PDB entry 1Y0T | X-ray diffraction, 2.14 A resolution | chains A and D of the 4 polymer chains in the assembly

Chain A:
Name: Hemoglobin alpha chain
From: Homo sapiens
UniProt: P69905 (HBA_HUMAN); residues 1-141 here = UniProt positions 1-141
Sequence (141 residues; each row starts with the number of its first residue):
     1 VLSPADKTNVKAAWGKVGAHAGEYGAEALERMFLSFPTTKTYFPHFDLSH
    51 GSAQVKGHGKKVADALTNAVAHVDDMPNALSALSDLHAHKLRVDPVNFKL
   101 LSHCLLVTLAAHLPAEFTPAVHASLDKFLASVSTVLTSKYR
Curated features (UniProtKB/Swiss-Prot):
  - site: Lys61 (Not glycated)
  - natural variant: Asp6 (A6D: In J-Toronto; this construct carries the variant), Ala13 (A13D: In J-Paris 1/J-Aljezur), Glu27 (A27E: In Shenyang; this construct carries the variant), Lys61 (K61N: In Zambia; deletion: In Clinic), Asp64 (A64D: In Pontoise; this construct carries the variant), Asp75 (D75A: In Lille; D75G: In Chapel Hill; D75N: In G-Pest), Ala111 (A111D: In Petah Tikva)
Ion coordination: heme Fe near His87 (its only coordinating residue here)
Ligand contacts: heme (HEM): Met32, Thr39, Tyr42, Phe43, His45, Phe46, His58, Lys61, Val62, Ala65, Leu66, Leu83, Leu86, His87, Leu91, Val93, Asn97, Phe98, Leu101, Val132, Ser133, Leu136

Chain D:
Name: Hemoglobin beta chain
From: Homo sapiens
UniProt: P68871 (HBB_HUMAN); residues 1-146 here = UniProt positions 1-146
Sequence (146 residues; row label = number of the first residue in the row):
     1 MHLTPEEKSAVTALWGKVNVDEVGGEALGRLLVVYPWTQRFFESFGDLST
    51 PDAVMGNPKVKAHGKKVLGAFSDGLAHLDNLKGTFATLSELHCDKLHVDP
   101 ENFRLLGNVLVCVLAHHFGKEFTPPVQAAYQKVVAGVANALAHKYH
Construct notes: engineered mutation Met1 (Val in P68871)
Curated features (UniProtKB/Swiss-Prot):
  - natural variant: Leu3 (H3L: In Graz; this construct carries the variant), Glu7 (E7A: In G-Makassar; E7K: In Hb C; E7Q: In Machida; E7V: In SKCA), Lys8 (E8K: In G-Siriraj; this construct carries the variant), Val11 (A11V: In Iraq-Halabja; this construct carries the variant), Gly16 (W16G: In Randwick; this construct carries the variant), Val23 (E23V: In D-Granada; this construct carries the variant), Gly24 (V24G: In Miyashiro; this construct carries the variant), Gly25 (G25D: In Moscva; G25R: In Riverdale-Bronx; G25V: In Savannah), Leu32 (L32P: In Yokohama), Val33 (L33V: In Muscat; this construct carries the variant), Arg40 (Q40R: In Tianshui; this construct carries the variant), Phe42 (F42Y: In Mequon; deletion: In Bruxelles), 11 further natural variant entries in UniProt
Ion coordination: heme Fe near His92 (its only coordinating residue here)
Ligand contacts: heme (HEM): Leu31, Thr38, Phe41, Phe42, Phe45, His63, Lys66, Val67, Ala70, Phe71, Phe85, Leu88, Leu91, His92, Leu96, Val98, Asn102, Phe103, Leu106, Val137, Leu141

Interface between chain A and chain D:
Contacting residue pairs - 26 pairs, chain A then chain D:
  Pro37(A) - His146(D)
  Thr38(A) - Pro100(D)
  Lys40(A) - His146(D)  hydrogen bond (side chain-backbone)
  Thr41(A) - His97(D)
  Thr41(A) - Asp99(D)
  Thr41(A) - Tyr145(D)
  Tyr42(A) - Arg40(D)
  Tyr42(A) - Asp99(D)  hydrogen bond
  Pro44(A) - His97(D)
  Leu91(A) - Arg40(D)  hydrogen bond (backbone-side chain)
  Arg92(A) - Trp37(D)
  Arg92(A) - Arg40(D)  hydrogen bond (backbone-side chain)
  Arg92(A) - Glu43(D)  salt bridge
  Asp94(A) - Trp37(D)  hydrogen bond
  Asp94(A) - Asp99(D)
  Asp94(A) - Glu101(D)
  Asp94(A) - Leu105(D)
  Pro95(A) - Trp37(D)
  Val96(A) - Glu101(D)
  Asn97(A) - Asp99(D)
  Tyr140(A) - Pro36(D)
  Tyr140(A) - Trp37(D)  hydrophobic
  Arg141(A) - Val34(D)  hydrogen bond (side chain-backbone)
  Arg141(A) - Tyr35(D)
  Arg141(A) - Pro36(D)
  Arg141(A) - Trp37(D)
Also at the interface, not in a pair above, chain D (15 interface residues in all): Gln39, Val98

Summary:
The interface between chain A and chain D involves 14 residues on one side and 15 on the other; the contacts
include 6 hydrogen bonds and 1 salt bridge. Among the polar pairs are Arg92(A)-Glu43(D), Lys40(A)-His146(D)
and Tyr42(A)-Asp99(D). Chain A binds heme.
Here chain A is Hemoglobin alpha chain and chain D is Hemoglobin beta chain, both from Homo sapiens. Entry
1Y0T (T-to-T(High) Quaternary Transitions in Human Hemoglobin: betaV1M deoxy low-salt (1 test set)) was
determined by X-ray diffraction, deposited together with 1XXT, 1XY0, 1XZ5, 1XZ7, 1XZU, 1XZV and 45 further
entries.
